7M50 - chains D and E of the 39 polymer chains in the assembly; structure by X-ray diffraction, 2.31 A resolution.

# Chain D (and E)
Molecule: Coat protein
Organism: Satellite tobacco mosaic virus
Notes: chain E of this document is another copy of the same molecule, construct and numbering; everything in this record applies to it too
UniProt: P17574 (COAT_STMV); residues 1-159 here = UniProt positions 1-159
Sequence (159 residues; each row starts with the number of its first residue):
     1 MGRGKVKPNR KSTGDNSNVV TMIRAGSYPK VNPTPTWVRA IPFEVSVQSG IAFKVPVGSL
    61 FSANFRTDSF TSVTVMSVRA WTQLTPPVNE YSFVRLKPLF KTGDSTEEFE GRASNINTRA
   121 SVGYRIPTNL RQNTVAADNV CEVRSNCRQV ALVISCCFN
Not modelled in the structure: 1-15 (chain E: 1-14)

# Chain D / chain E interface
Pairs across the interface (24):
  Glu-44(D) / Arg-112(E)  salt bridge
  Arg-66(D) / Thr-106(E)  hydrogen bond
  Arg-66(D) / Glu-107(E)  salt bridge
  Thr-82(D) / Tyr-91(E)
  Gln-83(D) / Tyr-91(E)
  Gln-83(D) / Arg-112(E)  hydrogen bond
  Leu-84(D) / Asn-89(E)
  Leu-84(D) / Glu-90(E)
  Leu-84(D) / Tyr-91(E)
  Thr-85(D) / Asn-89(E)  hydrogen bond (backbone-backbone)
  Thr-85(D) / Ile-116(E)
  Asn-117(D) / Tyr-91(E)
  Asn-117(D) / Ser-114(E)
  Asn-117(D) / Asn-115(E)
  Asn-117(D) / Ile-116(E)  hydrogen bond (backbone-backbone)
  Asn-117(D) / Asn-117(E)
  Thr-118(D) / Tyr-91(E)
  Thr-118(D) / Ser-114(E)
  Thr-118(D) / Asn-115(E)  hydrogen bond
  Arg-119(D) / Tyr-91(E)  hydrogen bond (backbone-side chain)
  Arg-119(D) / Arg-112(E)
  Arg-119(D) / Ala-113(E)  hydrogen bond (side chain-backbone)
  Arg-119(D) / Ser-114(E)  hydrogen bond (backbone-backbone)
  Ala-151(D) / Arg-112(E)
Also at the interface, not in a pair above, chain D (12 interface residues in all): Asn-115, Arg-148

# Overview
The interface between chain D and chain E involves 12 residues on one side and 11 on the other, with 8
hydrogen bonds and 2 salt bridges. Polar pairs include Glu-44(D)/Arg-112(E), Arg-66(D)/Glu-107(E) and
Arg-66(D)/Thr-106(E).
Both chains are Coat protein (Satellite tobacco mosaic virus). Entry 7M50 (Crystallographic structure of a
cubic crystal form of STMV grown from ammonium sulfate) was determined by X-ray diffraction (same publication
as 5BKL, 5BKN, 7M2T, 7M2V, 7M3T and 7M57).
